6VOL - chains J and a of the 26 polymer chains in the assembly; structure by electron microscopy, 4.06 A resolution (low resolution: residue-level contacts below are approximate; hydrogen-bond / salt-bridge calls are withheld).

[Chain J]
Protein: ATP synthase subunit b', chloroplastic
From: Spinacia oleracea
UniProtKB: P31853 (ATPX_SPIOL); residue numbers follow UniProt; this construct covers 1-222
Chain sequence (222 residues; each row starts with the number of its first residue):
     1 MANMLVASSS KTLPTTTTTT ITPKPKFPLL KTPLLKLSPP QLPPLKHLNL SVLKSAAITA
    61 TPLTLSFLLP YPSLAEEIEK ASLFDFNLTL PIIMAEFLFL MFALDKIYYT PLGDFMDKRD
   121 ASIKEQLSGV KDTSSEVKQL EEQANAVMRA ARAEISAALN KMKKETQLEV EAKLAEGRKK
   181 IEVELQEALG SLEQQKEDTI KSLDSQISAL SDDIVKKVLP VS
Disordered / not traced: 1-87, 221-222

[Chain a]
Protein: ATP synthase subunit a, chloroplastic
From: Spinacia oleracea
UniProtKB: P06451 (ATPI_SPIOL); residues 1-247 here = UniProt positions 1-247
Chain sequence (247 residues; numbered 1 to 247; the number before each row is that of its first residue):
     1 MNVLSYSINP LKGLYAISGV EVGQHFYWQI GGFQIHGQVL ITSWVVIAIL LGSAAIAVRS
    61 PQTIPTGGQN FFEYVLEFIR DVSKTQIGEE YRPWVPFIGT MFLFIFVSNW SGALLPWKII
   121 QLPHGELAAP TNDINTTVAL ALLTSVAYFY AGLTKKGLGY FGKYIQPTPI LLPINILEDF
   181 TKPLSLSFRL FGNILADELV VVVLVSLVPL VVPIPVMFLG LFTSGIQALI FATLAAAYIG
   241 ESLEGHH
Disordered / not traced: 1-34, 245-247

[How chain J and chain a interact]
Residue-residue contacts - 44 pairs, chain J then chain a:
  L90(J) - I134(a)
  L90(J) - N135(a)
  I93(J) - I35(a)
  I93(J) - H36(a)
  I93(J) - N135(a)
  M94(J) - N135(a)
  M94(J) - V138(a)
  M94(J) - A139(a)
  F97(J) - F104(a)
  F97(J) - T136(a)
  F97(J) - A139(a)
  L98(J) - A139(a)
  L98(J) - L142(a)
  L98(J) - L143(a)
  L100(J) - I47(a)
  M101(J) - T100(a)
  M101(J) - L143(a)
  L104(J) - I47(a)
  D105(J) - P96(a)
  D105(J) - F97(a)
  D105(J) - T100(a)
  Y108(J) - L50(a)
  Y108(J) - S53(a)
  Y108(J) - A54(a)
  Y109(J) - P96(a)
  Y109(J) - G99(a)
  Y109(J) - T100(a)
  Y109(J) - L103(a)
  L112(J) - S53(a)
  L112(J) - A57(a)
  D114(J) - R92(a)
  F115(J) - A57(a)
  F115(J) - P61(a)
  M116(J) - F72(a)
  M116(J) - E73(a)
  M116(J) - L76(a)
  D117(J) - L76(a)
  D117(J) - R80(a)
  R119(J) - Q62(a)
  R119(J) - T63(a)
  R119(J) - P65(a)
  R119(J) - E73(a)
  D120(J) - E73(a)
  D120(J) - R80(a)
Other interface residues (no listed pair), chain J (19 interface residues in all): E96
Other interface residues (no listed pair), chain a (36 interface residues in all): L40, L51, V58, S60, I64, Q69, L140

[In short]
Chain J and chain a form an interface of 19 and 36 residues respectively.
Here chain J is ATP synthase subunit b', chloroplastic and chain a is ATP synthase subunit a, chloroplastic,
both from Spinacia oleracea. Entry 6VOL (Chloroplast ATP synthase (R2, CF1FO)) was determined by electron
microscopy (same publication as 6VM1, 6VM4, 6VMB, 6VMD, 6VMG, 6VOF and 8 further entries).
